Entry 8OMR (electron microscopy, 3.30 A resolution); this record covers chains A and C of the 3 polymer chains in the assembly.

# Chain A
Molecule: Queuine tRNA-ribosyltransferase catalytic subunit 1
Organism: Homo sapiens
Notes: EC 2.4.2.29
UniProtKB: Q9BXR0 (TGT_HUMAN); numbering as in UniProt (aligned over 1-403)
Sequence (405 residues; each row starts with the number of its first residue; numbers below 1 keep their minus sign (Gly-1 is residue -1)):
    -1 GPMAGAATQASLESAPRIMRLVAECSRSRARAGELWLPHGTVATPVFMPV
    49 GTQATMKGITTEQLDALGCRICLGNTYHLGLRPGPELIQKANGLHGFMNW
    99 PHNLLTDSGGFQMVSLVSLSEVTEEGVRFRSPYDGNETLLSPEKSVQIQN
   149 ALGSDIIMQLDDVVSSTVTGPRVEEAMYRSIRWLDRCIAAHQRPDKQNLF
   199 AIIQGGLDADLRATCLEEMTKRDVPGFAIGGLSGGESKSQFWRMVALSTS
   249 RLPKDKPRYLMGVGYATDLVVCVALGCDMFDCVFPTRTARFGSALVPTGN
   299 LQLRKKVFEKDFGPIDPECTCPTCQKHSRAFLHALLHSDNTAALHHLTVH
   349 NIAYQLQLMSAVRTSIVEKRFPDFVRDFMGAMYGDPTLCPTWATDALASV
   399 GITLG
Not modelled in the structure: -1 to 13
Sequence notes: expression tag (-1 to 0)
Metal / ion sites: Zn2+: Cys317, Cys319, Cys322, His348
Residues lining bound ligands: 9-deazaguanine (9DG): Asp105, Ser106, Gly108, Phe109, Asp159, Val161, Ile200, Gln202, Gly228, Gly229, Ser231, Met259

# Chain C
Molecule: tRNAAsp
Notes: engineered mutation(s): U1A, C2G, C3G, G69C, G70C, A71U
Sequence (75 nucleotides; numbered 1 to 75; the number before each row is that of its first residue):
     1 AGGUCGUUAGUAUAGUGGUGAGUAUCCCCGCCUGUCACGCGGGAGACCGG
    51 GGUUCGAUUCCCCGACGGCCUGCCA

# Chain A / chain C interface
Residue-residue contacts (44; chain A residue first):
  Val48(A) with U35(C), phosphate contact
  Thr50(A) with U35(C), phosphate contact
  Lys55(A) with U35(C), base contact
  Leu71(A) with G34(C), sugar contact
  Asn73(A) with U35(C), phosphate contact
  His76(A) with C36(C), salt bridge to the phosphate
  Asp105(A) with G34(C), sugar contact
  Phe109(A) with G34(C), phosphate contact; U35(C), phosphate contact
  Gln110(A) with C36(C), phosphate contact
  Ser113(A) with C36(C), phosphate contact
  Leu114(A) with C36(C), base contact
  Pro130(A) with C36(C), base contact
  Tyr131(A) with C36(C), sugar contact; A37(C), hydrogen bond to the phosphate
  Ser231(A) with U33(C), sugar contact
  Gly232(A) with U33(C), hydrogen bond to the sugar
  Lys236(A) with U33(C), base contact
  Gly260(A) with U33(C), hydrogen bond to the sugar; G34(C), phosphate contact
  Val261(A) with U33(C), base contact
  Gly262(A) with U33(C), hydrogen bond to the base
  Tyr263(A) with U33(C), stacking on the base
  Asp266(A) with U33(C), base contact
  Asp279(A) with G34(C), sugar contact
  Cys280(A) with U33(C), sugar contact; G34(C), phosphate contact
  Val281(A) with G34(C), hydrogen bond to the phosphate
  Phe282(A) with C32(C), sugar contact
  Thr284(A) with U35(C), base contact
  Arg285(A) with C32(C), phosphate contact; U33(C), salt bridge to the phosphate; U35(C), hydrogen bond to the base; A37(C), base contact
  Thr286(A) with C32(C), base contact
  Arg288(A) with U35(C), hydrogen bond to the base; C38(C), salt bridge to the phosphate
  Phe289(A) with C32(C), base contact; G39(C), stacking on the base
  Lys303(A) with C29(C), salt bridge to the phosphate; G30(C), salt bridge to the phosphate
  His335(A) with C26(C), phosphate contact; C27(C), salt bridge to the phosphate
  Thr339(A) with C38(C), base contact
Interface residues without a listed pair, chain A (36 interface residues in all): Gln51, Lys304, Leu342
Interface residues without a listed pair, chain C (13 interface residues in all): C28

# In short
36 residues of chain A face 13 of chain C across their interface; the contacts include 7 hydrogen bonds, 6
salt bridges and 2 aromatic stacking contacts. Among the polar pairs are Gly262(A)-U33(C), Arg285(A)-U35(C)
and Arg288(A)-U35(C). Bound to chain A: 9-deazaguanine.
Chain A is Queuine tRNA-ribosyltransferase catalytic subunit 1 (Homo sapiens) and chain C is tRNAAsp; the
structure, Human tRNA guanine transglycosylase (TGT) bound to tRNAAsp, was determined by electron microscopy.
